8VVL - chains A and L of the 3 polymer chains in the assembly; structure by X-ray diffraction, 1.80 A resolution.

== Chain A ==
Name: GP38
Source organism: Crimean-Congo hemorrhagic fever virus
Reference sequence: Q8JSZ3 (GP_CCHFI); numbering as in UniProt (aligned over 248-515)
Sequence (268 residues; numbered 248 to 515; the number before each row is that of its first residue):
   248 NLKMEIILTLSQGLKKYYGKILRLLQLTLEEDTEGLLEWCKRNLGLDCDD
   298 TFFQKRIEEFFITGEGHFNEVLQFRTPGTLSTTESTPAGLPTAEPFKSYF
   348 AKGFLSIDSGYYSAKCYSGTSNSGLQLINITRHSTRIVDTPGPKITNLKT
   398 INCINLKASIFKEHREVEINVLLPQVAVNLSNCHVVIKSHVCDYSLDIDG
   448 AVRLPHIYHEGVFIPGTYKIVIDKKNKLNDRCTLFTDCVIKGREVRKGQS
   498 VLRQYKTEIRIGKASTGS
Not modelled in the structure: 248-250, 322-339, 489-496, 510-515
Disulfide bonds: Cys287-Cys295, Cys363-Cys439, Cys400-Cys485, Cys430-Cys479
Glycans and other covalent adducts: N-acetylglucosamine (NAG) linked to Asn376, Asn426

== Chain L ==
Name: c13G8 Fab Light Chain
Source organism: Mus musculus
Notes: antibody fragment or engineered binder
Sequence (213 residues; row label = number of the first residue in the row; note: 1 number in that range is skipped by the numbering (no residue carries it; nothing is unmodelled there)):
     1 EIVLSQSPAILSASPGEKVTMTCWASS
    29 GVSYMHWYQQKPGSSPKPWIFATSNLASGVPARFSGSGSGTSYSLTISRV
    79 EAEDAATYYCQQWSFNPLTFGAGTKLELKRTVAAPSVFIFPPSDEQLKSG
   129 TASVVCLLNNFYPREAKVQWKVDNALQSGNSQESVTEQDSKDSTYSLSST
   179 LTLSKADYEKHKVYACEVTHQGLSSPVTKSFNRGEC
Not modelled in the structure: 214
Modified positions: Glu1 (pyroglutamic acid; PCA)
Disulfide bonds: Cys23-Cys88, Cys134-Cys194

== How chain A and chain L interact ==
Residue-residue contacts - 15 pairs, chain A then chain L:
  Met251(A) - Glu1(L)
  Met251(A) - Ile2(L)
  Met251(A) - Phe93(L)  hydrophobic
  Met251(A) - Asn94(L)  hydrogen bond (backbone-backbone)
  Glu252(A) - Phe93(L)
  Glu252(A) - Asn94(L)  hydrogen bond (backbone-backbone)
  Ile253(A) - Ser92(L)
  Ile253(A) - Phe93(L)  hydrophobic
  Ile254(A) - Trp91(L)
  Ile254(A) - Ser92(L)  hydrogen bond (backbone-backbone)
  Ile254(A) - Phe93(L)
  Ile254(A) - Asn94(L)
  Ile254(A) - Leu96(L)  hydrophobic
  Glu285(A) - Asn94(L)  hydrogen bond
  Arg289(A) - Trp91(L)
Also at the interface, not in a pair above, chain A (7 interface residues in all): Thr256
Also at the interface, not in a pair above, chain L (8 interface residues in all): Tyr32
Interface features reported in the paper:
  - epitope / paratope residues, chain A: Ile254(A)

== Overview ==
The interface between chain A and chain L involves 7 residues on one side and 8 on the other, with 4 hydrogen
bonds. Among the polar pairs are Glu285(A)-Asn94(L), Met251(A)-Asn94(L) and Glu252(A)-Asn94(L). From the
paper: the epitope/paratope residue Ile254(A).
Chain A is GP38 (Crimean-Congo hemorrhagic fever virus) and chain L is c13G8 Fab Light Chain (Mus musculus);
the structure, CCHFV GP38 bound to c13G8 Fab, was determined by X-ray diffraction (same publication as 8VWW
and 8VVK).
